8SAS - chains G and L of the 12 polymer chains in the assembly; structure by electron microscopy, 4.00 A resolution.

== Chain G (and L) ==
Molecule: CH848.10.17 gp41
Organism: HIV-1 06TG.HT008
Notes: chain L of this document is another copy of the same molecule, construct and numbering; everything in this record applies to it too
Chain sequence (132 residues; numbered 512 to 664; 21 numbers in that range are skipped by the numbering (no residue carries them; nothing is unmodelled there); the number before each row is that of its first residue):
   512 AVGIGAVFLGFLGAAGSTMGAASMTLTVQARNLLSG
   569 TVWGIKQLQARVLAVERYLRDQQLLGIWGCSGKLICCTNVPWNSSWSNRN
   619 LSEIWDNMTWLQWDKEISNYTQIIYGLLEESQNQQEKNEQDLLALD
Unresolved in the structure: 512-519
Disulfides: Cys598-Cys604

== How chain G and chain L interact ==
Contacting residue pairs (26; chain G residue first):
  Ile573(G) - Gly572(L)
  Ile573(G) - Ile573(L)  hydrophobic
  Ile573(G) - Leu576(L)  hydrophobic
  Leu576(G) - Leu576(L)  hydrophobic
  Gln577(G) - Val570(L)
  Gln577(G) - Leu576(L)
  Val580(G) - Arg579(L)
  Val580(G) - Val580(L)  hydrophobic
  Val583(G) - Arg579(L)
  Val583(G) - Ala582(L)  hydrophobic
  Val583(G) - Val583(L)  hydrophobic
  Glu584(G) - Leu545(L)
  Glu584(G) - Arg579(L)  salt bridge
  Leu587(G) - Leu587(L)  hydrophobic
  Arg588(G) - Leu545(L)
  Gln591(G) - Arg542(L)
  Gln591(G) - Tyr586(L)  hydrogen bond
  Gln591(G) - Lys601(L)
  Leu592(G) - Arg542(L)
  Ile595(G) - Thr538(L)
  Glu647(G) - Thr538(L)  hydrogen bond
  Glu647(G) - Arg542(L)  salt bridge
  Asn651(G) - Met535(L)
  Asn651(G) - Thr536(L)  hydrogen bond (side chain-backbone)
  Glu654(G) - Ser534(L)
  Glu654(G) - Ile603(L)
Other interface residues (no listed pair), chain G (16 interface residues in all): Gln590, Gln650
Other interface residues (no listed pair), chain L (20 interface residues in all): Ala541, Leu602

== Overview ==
Chain G and chain L form an interface of 16 and 20 residues respectively; the contacts include 3 hydrogen
bonds and 2 salt bridges. Polar pairs include Glu584(G)-Arg579(L), Glu647(G)-Arg542(L) and
Gln591(G)-Tyr586(L).
Both chains are CH848.10.17 gp41 (HIV-1 06TG.HT008). Entry 8SAS (CryoEM structure of DH270.5-CH848.10.17) was
determined by electron microscopy together with 8SAL, 8SAN, 8SAQ, 8SAR, 8SAT, 8SAU and 9 further entries from
the same study.
